PDB entry 7X7Q | electron microscopy, 7.02 A resolution (low resolution: residue-level contacts below are approximate; hydrogen-bond / salt-bridge calls are withheld) | chains D and L of the 16 polymer chains in the assembly

[Chain D]
Molecule: Holliday junction ATP-dependent DNA helicase RuvA
From: Pseudomonas aeruginosa PAO1
Notes: EC 3.6.4.12
Reference sequence: Q51425 (RUVA_PSEAE); numbering as in UniProt (aligned over 1-201)
Amino-acid sequence (201 residues; each row starts with the number of its first residue):
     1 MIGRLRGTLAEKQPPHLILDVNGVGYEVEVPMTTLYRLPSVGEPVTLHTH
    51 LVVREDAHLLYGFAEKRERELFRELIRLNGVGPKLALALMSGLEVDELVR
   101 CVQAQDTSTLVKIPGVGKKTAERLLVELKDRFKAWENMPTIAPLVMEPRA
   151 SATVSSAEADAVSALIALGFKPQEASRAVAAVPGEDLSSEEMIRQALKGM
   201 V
Not modelled in the structure: 137-153
UniProt features mapped onto this chain:
  - region: Leu-144 to Ala-152 (Flexible linker)
From the paper describing this entry:
  - mutagenesis - E55A, D56A, E122K/V126A/D130K: decreased catalytic activity
  - mutagenesis - R54A: abolished catalytic activity

[Chain L]
Molecule: 26-nt DNA strand
Sequence (26 nucleotides; each row starts with the number of its first residue):
    20 TAAATATAATATTTAATATTAATTTT

[Chain D / chain L interface]
Contacting residue pairs - 12 pairs, chain D then chain L:
  Arg-54(D) / DT32(L)
  Pro-114(D) / DT39(L)
  Gly-115(D) / DT38(L)
  Gly-115(D) / DT39(L)
  Val-116(D) / DT38(L)
  Val-116(D) / DT39(L)
  Gly-117(D) / DT38(L)
  Lys-119(D) / DT38(L)
  Thr-120(D) / DA37(L)
  Thr-120(D) / DT38(L)
  Arg-123(D) / DA37(L)
  Arg-123(D) / DT38(L)
Also at the interface, not in a pair above, chain D (10 interface residues in all): Ile-113, Lys-118

[Summary]
Chain D and chain L form an interface of 10 and 4 residues respectively. The paper reports that E55A, D56A and
E122K/V126A/D130K of chain D reduce catalytic activity; R54A of chain D abolishes catalytic activity.
Chain D is Holliday junction ATP-dependent DNA helicase RuvA (Pseudomonas aeruginosa PAO1) and chain L is a
26-nt DNA strand; the structure, CryoEM structure of RuvA-RuvB-Holliday junction complex, was determined by
electron microscopy (same publication as 7X7P, 7X5A and 7X5B).
